PDB entry 4AIU | X-ray diffraction, 2.25 A resolution | chain A

[Chain A]
Molecule: O-glcnacase BT_4395
Source organism: Bacteroides thetaiotaomicron VPI-5482
Notes: EC 3.2.1.52, 3.2.1.169
UniProtKB: Q89ZI2 (OGA_BACTN); residues -20 to 716 here correspond to UniProt positions 1-737 (UniProt number = residue number + 21)
Sequence (737 residues; numbered -20 to 716; the number before each row is that of its first residue; numbers below 1 keep their minus sign (Met-20 is residue -20)):
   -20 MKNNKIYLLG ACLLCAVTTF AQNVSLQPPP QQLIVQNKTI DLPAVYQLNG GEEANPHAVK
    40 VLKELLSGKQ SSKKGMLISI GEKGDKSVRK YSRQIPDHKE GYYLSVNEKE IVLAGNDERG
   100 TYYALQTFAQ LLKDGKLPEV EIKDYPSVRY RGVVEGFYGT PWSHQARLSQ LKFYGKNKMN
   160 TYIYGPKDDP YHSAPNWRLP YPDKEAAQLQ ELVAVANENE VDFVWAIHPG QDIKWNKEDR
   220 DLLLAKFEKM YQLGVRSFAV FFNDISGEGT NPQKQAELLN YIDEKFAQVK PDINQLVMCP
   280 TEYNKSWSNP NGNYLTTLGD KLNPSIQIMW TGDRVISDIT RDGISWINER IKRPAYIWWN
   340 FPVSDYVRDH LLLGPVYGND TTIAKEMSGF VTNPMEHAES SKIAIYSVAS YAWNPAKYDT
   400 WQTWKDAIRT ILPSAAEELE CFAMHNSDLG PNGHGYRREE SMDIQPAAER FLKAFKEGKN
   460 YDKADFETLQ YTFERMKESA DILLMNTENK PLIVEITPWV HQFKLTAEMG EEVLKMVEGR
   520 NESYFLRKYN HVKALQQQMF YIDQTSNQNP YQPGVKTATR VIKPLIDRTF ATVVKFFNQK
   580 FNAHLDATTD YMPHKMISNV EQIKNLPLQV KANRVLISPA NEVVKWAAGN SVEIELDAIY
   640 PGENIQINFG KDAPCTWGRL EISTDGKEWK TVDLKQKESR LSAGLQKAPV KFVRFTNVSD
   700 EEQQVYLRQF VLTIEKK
Not modelled in the structure: -20 to 3, 46-53, 518, 589-716
Construct notes: engineered mutation Asn242 (Asp263 in Q89ZI2)
Swiss-Prot annotation at these positions:
  - active site: Asp243 (Proton donor)
  - binding site (a protein): Gly135, Lys166, Tyr282, Trp337 to Asn339, Asp344, Asn372
Bound ions: Ca2+: Glu32, Glu61, Asp64
Small-molecule neighbours: GC3 ((3ar,5r,6s,7r,7ar)-2,5-bis(hydroxymethyl)-5,6,7,7a-tetrahydro-3ah-pyrano[3,2-d][1,3]oxazole-6,7-diol): Gly135, Phe136, Tyr137, Lys166, Asn242, Asp243, Cys278, Tyr282, Thr310, Val314, Ile315, Trp337, Asn339, Val342, Asp344, Tyr345, Asn372
Reported in the primary citation:
  - binding site for GC3: Gly135, Cys278, Tyr282, Trp337, Asn339, Asp344, Asn372

[In short]
Chain A binds compound GC3. The Ca2+ site is built by Glu32, Glu61 and Asp64. UniProt lists active-site
residue Asp243 and 8 protein-binding residues. From the paper: a binding site for GC3 at Gly135, Cys278 and
Tyr282 among others.
Chain A is O-glcnacase BT_4395 (Bacteroides thetaiotaomicron VPI-5482); the structure, A complex structure of
BtGH84, was determined by X-ray diffraction together with 4AIS from the same study.
